Entry 1IHX (X-ray diffraction, 2.80 A resolution); this record covers chains A and B of the 4 polymer chains in the assembly.

# Chain A (and B)
Molecule: Glyceraldehyde 3-phosphate dehydrogenase
From: Palinurus versicolor
Notes: EC 1.2.1.12; chain B of this document is another copy of the same molecule, construct and numbering; everything in this record applies to it too
Reference sequence: P56649 (G3P_PALVE); the author numbering skips numbers that UniProt does not, so the offset changes along the chain: 1-23 = UniProt 1-23; 25-334 = UniProt 24-333
Sequence (333 residues; row label = number of the first residue in the row; note: 1 number in that range is skipped by the numbering (no residue carries it; nothing is unmodelled there)):
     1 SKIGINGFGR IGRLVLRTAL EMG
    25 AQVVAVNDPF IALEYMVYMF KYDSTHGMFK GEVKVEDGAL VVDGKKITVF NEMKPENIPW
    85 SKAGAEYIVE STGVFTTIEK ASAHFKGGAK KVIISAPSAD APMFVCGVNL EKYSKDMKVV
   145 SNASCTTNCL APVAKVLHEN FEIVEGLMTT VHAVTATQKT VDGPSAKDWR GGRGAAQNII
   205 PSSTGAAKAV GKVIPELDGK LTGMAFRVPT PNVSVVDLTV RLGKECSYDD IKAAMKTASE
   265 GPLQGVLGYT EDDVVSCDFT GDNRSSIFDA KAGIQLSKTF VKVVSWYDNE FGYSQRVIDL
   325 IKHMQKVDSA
UniProt features mapped onto this chain:
  - active site: C149 (Nucleophile)
  - binding site (NAD(+)): R10, I11, D32, M77, N313
  - binding site (D-glyceraldehyde 3-phosphate): S148 to T150, T179, T208, G209, R231
  - site: H176 (Activates thiol group during catalysis)
  - modified residue: S1 (N-acetylserine)
Small-molecule neighbours: thionicotinamide-adenine-dinucleotide (SND): N6, G7, F8, G9, R10, I11, N31, D32, P33, F34, I35, E76, M77, S95, T96, F99, S119, A120

# Interface between chain A and chain B
Residue-residue contacts (10):
  Y42(A) with D277(B), hydrogen bond (side chain-backbone)
  Y46(A) with D276(B), hydrogen bond; D282(B)
  S48(A) with C281(B)
  M52(A) with D282(B)
  D276(A) with Y46(B), hydrogen bond
  D277(A) with Y42(B), hydrogen bond (backbone-side chain)
  C281(A) with S48(B)
  D282(A) with Y46(B); M52(B)
Interface residues without a listed pair, chain A (11 interface residues in all): D47, V278, V279
Interface residues without a listed pair, chain B (11 interface residues in all): D47, V278, V279

# Overview
Chain A and chain B each contribute 11 residues to their interface; the contacts include 4 hydrogen bonds.
Among the polar pairs are Y42(A)-D277(B) and Y46(A)-D276(B). Bound to chain A:
thionicotinamide-adenine-dinucleotide.
Chain A and chain B are both Glyceraldehyde 3-phosphate dehydrogenase (Palinurus versicolor); the structure,
Crystal structure of two D-glyceraldehyde-3-phosphate dehydrogenase complexes: a case of asymmetry, was
determined by X-ray diffraction (same publication as 1IHY).
